PDB entry 9MQA | electron microscopy, 3.22 A resolution | chains C and M of the 12 polymer chains in the assembly

== Chain C ==
Molecule: Hemagglutinin HA1 chain
From: Influenza A virus
UniProtKB: A0AAX6NN08 (A0AAX6NN08_9INFA); the construct lacks a stretch of the UniProt sequence, so the offset changes along the chain: -5 to 53 = UniProt 1-59; 54-80 = UniProt 61-87; 81-92 = UniProt 89-100; 93-121 = UniProt 102-130; 3 more segments
Sequence (342 residues; each row starts with the number of its first residue; a row labelled like 121A-121B holds insertion residues (121A, then the next letters in order); numbers below 1 keep their minus sign (Met-5 is residue -5)):
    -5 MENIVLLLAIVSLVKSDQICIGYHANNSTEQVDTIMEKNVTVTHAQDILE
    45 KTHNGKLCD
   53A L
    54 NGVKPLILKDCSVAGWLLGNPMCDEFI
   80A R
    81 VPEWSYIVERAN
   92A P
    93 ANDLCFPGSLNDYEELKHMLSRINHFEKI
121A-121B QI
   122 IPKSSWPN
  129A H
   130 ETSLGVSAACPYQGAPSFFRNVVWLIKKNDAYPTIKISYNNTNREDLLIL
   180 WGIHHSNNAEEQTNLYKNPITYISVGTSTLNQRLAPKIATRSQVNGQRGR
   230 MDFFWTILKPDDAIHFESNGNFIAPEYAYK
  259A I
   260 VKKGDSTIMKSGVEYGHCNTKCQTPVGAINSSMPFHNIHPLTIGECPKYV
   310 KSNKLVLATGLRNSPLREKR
Disordered / not traced: -5 to 13, 322-329
Cystine bridges: Cys52-Cys277, Cys64-Cys76, Cys97-Cys139, Cys281-Cys305
Sequence notes: conflict Phe98 (Tyr107 in A0AAX6NN08), Ile199 (Thr211 in A0AAX6NN08)

== Chain M ==
Molecule: 310-7D11 Fab Light chain
From: Homo sapiens
Notes: antibody fragment or engineered binder
Sequence (112 residues; each row starts with the number of its first residue; a row labelled like 27A-27E holds insertion residues (27A, then the next letters in order)):
     1 DTVMTQSPLSLPVTPGEPASISCRSSQ
27A-27E SLLHS
    28 NGYNYLEWYLQKPGQSPQLLIYLGSIRASGVPDRLSGSGSGTDFTLKISR
    78 VEAEDVGVYYCMQGLETPFTFGPGTKVEIK
Cystine bridges: Cys23-Cys88

== Chain C / chain M interface ==
Residue-residue contacts (6):
  Gln121A(C) - Asn28(M)  hydrogen bond (backbone-side chain)
  Gln121A(C) - Tyr32(M)
  Ile121B(C) - Asn28(M)  hydrogen bond (backbone-side chain)
  Ser125(C) - Leu50(M)
  Ser125(C) - Ile53(M)
  Ser126(C) - Tyr30(M)
Also at the interface, not in a pair above, chain C (8 interface residues in all): Ile122, Pro123, Tyr168, Thr171
Also at the interface, not in a pair above, chain M (6 interface residues in all): Ser27E

== In short ==
8 residues of chain C face 6 of chain M across their interface, with 2 hydrogen bonds. Polar pairs include
Ile121B(C)-Asn28(M) and Gln121A(C)-Asn28(M).
Chain C is Hemagglutinin HA1 chain (Influenza A virus) and chain M is 310-7D11 Fab Light chain (Homo sapiens);
the structure, Cryo-EM structure of hemagglutinin H5N1 in complex with Fab 310-7D11, was determined by
electron microscopy.
